6MZG - chains B and E of the 6 polymer chains in the assembly; structure by X-ray diffraction, 3.21 A resolution.

Chain B:
Molecule: Tubulin beta chain
Source organism: Sus scrofa
UniProtKB: P02554 (TBB_PIG); the author numbering skips numbers that UniProt does not, so the offset changes along the chain: 1-42 = UniProt 1-42; 45-360 = UniProt 43-358; 369-455 = UniProt 359-445
Amino-acid sequence (445 residues; row label = number of the first residue in the row; note: 10 numbers in that range are skipped by the numbering (no residue carries them; nothing is unmodelled there)):
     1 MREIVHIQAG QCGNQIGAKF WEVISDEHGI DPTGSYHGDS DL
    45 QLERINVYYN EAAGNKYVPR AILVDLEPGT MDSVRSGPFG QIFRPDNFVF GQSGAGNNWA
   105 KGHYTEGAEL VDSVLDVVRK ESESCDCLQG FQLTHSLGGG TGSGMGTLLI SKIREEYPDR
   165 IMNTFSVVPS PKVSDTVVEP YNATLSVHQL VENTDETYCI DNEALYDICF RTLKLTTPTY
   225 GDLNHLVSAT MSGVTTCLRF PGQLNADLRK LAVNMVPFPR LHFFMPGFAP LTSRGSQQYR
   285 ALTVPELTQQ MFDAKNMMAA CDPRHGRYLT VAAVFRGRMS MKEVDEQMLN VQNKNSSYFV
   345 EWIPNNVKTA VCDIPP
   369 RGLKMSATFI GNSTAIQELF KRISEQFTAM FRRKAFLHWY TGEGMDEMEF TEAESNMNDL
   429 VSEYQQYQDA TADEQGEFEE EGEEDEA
Not modelled in the structure: 58, 442-455
Swiss-Prot annotation at these positions:
  - motif: Met-1 to Ile-4 (MREI motif)
  - binding site (GTP): Gln-11, Glu-71, Ser-140, Gly-144, Thr-145, Gly-146, Asn-206, Asn-228
  - binding site (Mg(2+)): Glu-71
  - modified residue: Ser-40 (Phosphoserine), Lys-60 (N6-acetyllysine), Ser-174 (Phosphoserine), Thr-287 (Phosphothreonine), Thr-292 (Phosphothreonine), Arg-320 (Omega-N-methylarginine), Glu-448 (5-glutamyl polyglutamate)
  - cross-link (Glycyl lysine isopeptide (Lys-Gly)): Lys-60 (interchain with G-Cter in ubiquitin), Lys-326 (interchain with G-Cter in ubiquitin)
Metal / ion sites: Mg2+: Gln-11 (together with GDP)
Residues lining bound ligands: GDP (guanosine-5'-diphosphate): Gly-10, Gln-11, Cys-12, Gln-15, Ile-16, Asp-69, Ala-99, Asn-101, Ser-140, Gly-142, Gly-143, Gly-144, Thr-145, Gly-146, Ser-147, Val-171, Pro-173, Val-177, Asp-179, Glu-183, Asn-206, Leu-209, Tyr-224, Leu-227, Asn-228

Chain E:
Molecule: Protein Stu2p/Alp14p
Source organism: Lachancea kluyveri NRRL Y-12651
Amino-acid sequence (554 residues; each row starts with the number of its first residue):
     1 MADQDDVDFT TLPLEQRASH KVWKARLNAY QELNNLFTKS SVISPPNDVA NYWLDPELFA
    61 SYIVDSNVVA QENAIIALHT LLEYISQVPN VSTSKLRLQW IPPLVEKGLS SSRAATKAKA
   121 TDCIMLLTQS DTSIQQTVNL MLPSLSNKLP RLVSSCVKCL ATIIEEFGFI NVSDINILLS
   181 EILEPLPKLS SHADRNVRSE TMNLILQIYK WFGKELLQEL LLEKLKPIQQ RDLSRMFEKY
   241 EGTIPPKQQP RLFQWQKEQE QEQEQILQTD KDGDTLMGNL LAYQDTNASA IHPATKPAVD
   301 PFELLPPSVI LDKFPADFQT RISSTKWKDR VEALEEIHNN VLKPVKKLAH KNQDYSDYLR
   361 VLANVIQKDA NVQAVTIAAN SVQLLCNSLR SNFTRSYGAI VLVPLLERTK EKKPSVNEAI
   421 CSALDAVATY CGFDDCLEET LNYMKHKTPQ VRIECTKFLT RMLQGWKSDG PLQNQLLFKL
   481 LPEVTTAVLK IVNDTQPTTR NTGFECFATL MKLVGERELA DPLEKLDNLK KKKIYEYYEK
   541 VEVATGLEHH HHHH
Not modelled in the structure: 1-13, 44-45, 260-300, 544-554

How chain B and chain E interact:
Residue-residue contacts - 11 pairs, chain B then chain E:
  Tyr-108(B) / Asn-67(E)  hydrogen bond (backbone-side chain)
  Tyr-108(B) / Val-68(E)  hydrophobic
  Tyr-108(B) / Arg-113(E)
  Thr-109(B) / Trp-23(E)
  Glu-159(B) / Leu-149(E)
  Glu-159(B) / Arg-151(E)  salt bridge
  Pro-162(B) / Lys-148(E)
  Pro-162(B) / Pro-150(E)
  Gly-410(B) / Lys-24(E)
  Glu-411(B) / Trp-23(E)
  Gly-412(B) / Trp-23(E)
Interface residues without a listed pair, chain B (10 interface residues in all): Ala-112, Glu-113, Arg-158
Interface residues without a listed pair, chain E (13 interface residues in all): Lys-21, Arg-26, Ser-66, Val-69

Summary:
10 residues of chain B and 13 residues of chain E are in contact, with 1 hydrogen bond and 1 salt bridge.
Among the polar pairs are Glu-159(B)/Arg-151(E) and Tyr-108(B)/Asn-67(E). Bound to chain B: GDP.
Here chain B is Tubulin beta chain (Sus scrofa) and chain E is Protein Stu2p/Alp14p (Lachancea kluyveri NRRL
Y-12651). Entry 6MZG (Structural Basis of Tubulin Recruitment and Assembly by Microtubule Polymerases with
Tumor Overexpressed Gene (TOG) Domain ...) was determined by X-ray diffraction (same publication as 6MZE and
6MZF).
